Entry 1XYA (X-ray diffraction, 1.81 A resolution); this record covers chains A and B.

Chain A:
Molecule: Xylose isomerase
From: Streptomyces olivochromogenes
Notes: EC 5.3.1.5
Reference sequence: P15587 (XYLA_STROL); numbering as in UniProt (aligned over 1-386)
Chain sequence (386 residues; numbered 1 to 386; the number before each row is that of its first residue):
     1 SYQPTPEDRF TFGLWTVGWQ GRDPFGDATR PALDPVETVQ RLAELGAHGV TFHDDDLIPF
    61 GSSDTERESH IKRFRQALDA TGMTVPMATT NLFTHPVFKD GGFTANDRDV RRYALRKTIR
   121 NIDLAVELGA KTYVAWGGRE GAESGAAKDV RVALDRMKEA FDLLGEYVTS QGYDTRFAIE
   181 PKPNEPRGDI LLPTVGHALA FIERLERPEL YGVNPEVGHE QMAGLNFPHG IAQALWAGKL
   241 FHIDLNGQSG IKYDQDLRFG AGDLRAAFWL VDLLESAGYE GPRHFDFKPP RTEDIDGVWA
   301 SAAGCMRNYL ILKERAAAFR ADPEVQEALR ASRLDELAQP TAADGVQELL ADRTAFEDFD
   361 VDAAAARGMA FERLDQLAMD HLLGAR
Metal / ion sites: Mg2+ site 1: Glu180, Glu216, Asp244, Asp286; Mg2+ site 2: Glu216, His219, Asp254, Asp256 (together with hydroxide ion)
Residues lining bound ligands: hydroxide ion (OH): Glu216, His219, Asp254, Asp256, Asp286

Chain B:
Molecule: Xylose isomerase
From: Streptomyces olivochromogenes
Notes: EC 5.3.1.5
Reference sequence: P15587 (XYLA_STROL); residues 501-886 here correspond to UniProt positions 1-386 (UniProt number = residue number - 500)
Chain sequence (386 residues; each row starts with the number of its first residue):
   501 SYQPTPEDRF TFGLWTVGWQ GRDPFGDATR PALDPVETVQ RLAELGAHGV TFHDDDLIPF
   561 GSSDTERESH IKRFRQALDA TGMTVPMATT NLFTHPVFKD GGFTANDRDV RRYALRKTIR
   621 NIDLAVELGA KTYVAWGGRE GAESGAAKDV RVALDRMKEA FDLLGEYVTS QGYDTRFAIE
   681 PKPNEPRGDI LLPTVGHALA FIERLERPEL YGVNPEVGHE QMAGLNFPHG IAQALWAGKL
   741 FHIDLNGQSG IKYDQDLRFG AGDLRAAFWL VDLLESAGYE GPRHFDFKPP RTEDIDGVWA
   801 SAAGCMRNYL ILKERAAAFR ADPEVQEALR ASRLDELAQP TAADGVQELL ADRTAFEDFD
   861 VDAAAARGMA FERLDQLAMD HLLGAR
Metal / ion sites: Mg2+ site 1: Glu680, Glu716, Asp744, Asp786; Mg2+ site 2: Glu716, His719, Asp754, Asp756 (together with hydroxide ion)
Residues lining bound ligands: hydroxide ion (OH): Glu716, His719, Asp754, Asp756, Asp786

How chain A and chain B interact:
Pairs across the interface (63):
  Asp23(A) with Arg639(B), salt bridge; Pro686(B)
  Pro24(A) with Pro524(B); Glu685(B)
  Phe25(A) with Phe593(B); Thr594(B), hydrogen bond (backbone-side chain); Trp636(B), hydrophobic; Arg639(B), hydrogen bond (backbone-side chain); Lys682(B); Pro686(B); Asp754(B)
  Gly26(A) with Thr594(B); Arg639(B)
  Asp27(A) with Thr594(B), hydrogen bond (backbone-backbone)
  Ala28(A) with Pro596(B)
  Thr29(A) with Pro596(B)
  Phe93(A) with Phe525(B)
  Thr94(A) with Phe525(B), hydrogen bond (side chain-backbone); Gly526(B); Asp527(B), hydrogen bond (backbone-backbone); Arg791(B)
  Pro96(A) with Ala528(B); Thr529(B)
  Lys99(A) with Arg791(B); Thr792(B)
  Trp136(A) with Phe525(B), hydrophobic
  Arg139(A) with Asp523(B), salt bridge; Phe525(B), hydrogen bond (side chain-backbone); Gly526(B); Arg791(B)
  Lys182(A) with Phe525(B)
  Asn184(A) with Lys752(B); Tyr753(B)
  Glu185(A) with Pro524(B); Phe525(B); Glu685(B); Tyr753(B)
  Pro186(A) with Asp523(B); Phe525(B); Tyr753(B)
  Arg187(A) with Tyr753(B); Thr792(B)
  Gly188(A) with Lys752(B), hydrogen bond (backbone-side chain); Tyr753(B), hydrogen bond (backbone-side chain); Gln755(B)
  Asp189(A) with Lys752(B), salt bridge
  Ile251(A) with Ile751(B)
  Lys252(A) with Asn684(B); Gly688(B), hydrogen bond (side chain-backbone); Asp689(B), salt bridge
  Tyr253(A) with Asn684(B); Glu685(B); Pro686(B), hydrogen bond (side chain-backbone); Arg687(B); Gly688(B), hydrogen bond (side chain-backbone)
  Asp254(A) with Phe525(B)
  Gln255(A) with Gly688(B)
  Arg291(A) with Thr594(B); Lys599(B); Arg639(B)
  Thr292(A) with Lys599(B); Glu643(B); Arg687(B)
Also at the interface, not in a pair above, chain A (30 interface residues in all): Arg22, Glu143, Pro290
Also at the interface, not in a pair above, chain B (30 interface residues in all): Arg522, Pro790

Summary:
The chain A/chain B interface involves 30 residues from each chain; the contacts include 11 hydrogen bonds and
4 salt bridges. Polar pairs include Asp23(A)-Arg639(B), Arg139(A)-Asp523(B) and Asp189(A)-Lys752(B). Bound to
chain A: hydroxide ion. Ligands of chain B: hydroxide ion.
Both chains are Xylose isomerase (Streptomyces olivochromogenes). Entry 1XYA (X-ray crystallographic
structures of D-xylose isomerase-substrate complexes position the substrate and provide evidence for metal
movement ...) was determined by X-ray diffraction together with 1XYB and 1XYC from the same study.
